Entry 9C4P (X-ray diffraction, 2.40 A resolution); this record covers chain A.

[Chain A]
Name: Acetolactate synthase, chloroplastic
Organism: Arabidopsis thaliana
Notes: EC 2.2.1.6
Reference sequence: P17597 (ILVB_ARATH); residues 86-667 here = UniProt positions 86-667
Sequence (590 residues; row label = number of the first residue in the row):
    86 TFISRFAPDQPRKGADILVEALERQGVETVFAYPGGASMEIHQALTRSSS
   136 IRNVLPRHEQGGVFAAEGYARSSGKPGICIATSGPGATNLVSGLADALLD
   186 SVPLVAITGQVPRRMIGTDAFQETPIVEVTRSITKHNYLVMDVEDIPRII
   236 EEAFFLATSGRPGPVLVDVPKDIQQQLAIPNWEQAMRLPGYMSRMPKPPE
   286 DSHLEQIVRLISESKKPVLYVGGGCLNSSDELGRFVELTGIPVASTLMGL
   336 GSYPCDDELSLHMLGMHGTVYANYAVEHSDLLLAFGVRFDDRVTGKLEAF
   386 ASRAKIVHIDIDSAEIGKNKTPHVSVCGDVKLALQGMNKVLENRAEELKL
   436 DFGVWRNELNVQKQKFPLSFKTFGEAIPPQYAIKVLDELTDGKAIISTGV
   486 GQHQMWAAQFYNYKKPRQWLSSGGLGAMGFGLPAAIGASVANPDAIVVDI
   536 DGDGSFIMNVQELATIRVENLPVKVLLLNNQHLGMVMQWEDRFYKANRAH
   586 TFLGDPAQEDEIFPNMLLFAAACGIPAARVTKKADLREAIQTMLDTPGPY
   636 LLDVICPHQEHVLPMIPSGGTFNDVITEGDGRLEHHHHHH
Not modelled in the structure: 668-675
Modified residues: Cys-340 (3-sulfinoalanine; CSD)
Differences from the reference sequence: expression tag (668-675)
Bound ions: Mg2+: Asp-538, Asn-565, His-567 (together with AUJ)
Residues lining bound ligands:
  - A1AUE (2-(2-chloroethoxy)-N-[(4-methoxy-6-methyl-1,3,5-triazin-2-yl)carbamoyl]benzene-1-sulfonamide): Gly-121, Ala-122, Met-124, Ser-168, Val-196, Pro-197, Met-200, Ala-205, Phe-206, Gln-207, Lys-256, Met-351, His-352, Asp-376, Arg-377, Met-570, Val-571, Trp-574, Ser-653
  - AUJ (2-[3-[(4-azanyl-2-methyl-pyrimidin-5-yl)methyl]-2-[(1S)-1-(dioxidanyl)-1-oxidanyl-ethyl]-4-methyl-1,3-thiazol-5-yl]ethyl phosphono hydrogen phosphate): Tyr-118, Pro-119, Gly-120, Gly-121, Glu-144, Thr-167, Pro-170, Gly-171, Asn-174, Gln-207, Val-485, Gly-486, Gln-487, His-488, Gly-511, Ala-512, Met-513, Gly-537, Asp-538, Gly-539, Ser-540, Met-543, Asn-565, His-567, Leu-568, Gly-569, Met-570, Val-571, Leu-588
  - FAD (flavin-adenine dinucleotide): Leu-184, Asp-185, Ser-186, Phe-206, Arg-246, Tyr-305, Gly-307, Gly-308, Gly-309, Ser-330, Thr-331, Leu-332, Met-333, Met-348, Leu-349, Gly-350, Met-351, His-352, Gly-353, Gly-371, Val-372, Arg-373, Phe-374, Asp-375, Arg-377, Val-378, Ile-394, Asp-395, Ile-396, Asp-397, Glu-400, Gly-413, Asp-414, Val-415, Val-485, Gln-489, Met-490, Ser-507, Gly-508, Gly-509, Gly-511
  - N-cyclohexyltaurine (NHE; 2-[N-cyclohexylamino]ethane sulfonic acid): Lys-220, His-221, Met-226, Leu-241, Arg-272, Leu-273, Pro-274, Gly-275, Tyr-276, Arg-279
  - s,r meso-tartaric acid (SRT): Glu-113, Thr-114, Tyr-154, Lys-160, Val-525, Ala-526
UniProt features mapped onto this chain:
  - binding site (thiamine diphosphate): Glu-144, Gln-207, Gln-487, His-488, Gly-511 to Met-513, Asp-538 to Ser-540, Asn-565 to Met-570
  - binding site (FAD): Ser-186, Arg-246, Gly-308, Thr-331, Leu-332, Leu-349 to His-352, Gly-371 to Asp-375, Asp-395, Ile-396, Asp-414, Val-415, Gly-508, Gly-509
  - binding site ((R)-imazaquin): Lys-220, Arg-246
  - binding site (chlorimuron-ethyl): Lys-256, Asp-376, Arg-377, Trp-574, Ser-653
  - binding site (Mg(2+)): Asp-538, Asn-565, His-567
  - modified residue: Cys-340 (Cysteine sulfinic acid (-SO2H))
  - mutagenesis: Ala-122 (A122V: Reduced catalytic activity. Resistant to imidazolinone herbicides but not to sulfonylurea herbicides), Met-124 (M124E: Reduced catalytic activity. Resistant to imidazolinone herbicides and reduced sensitivity to sulfonylurea herbicides; M124I: No effect on catalytic activity ...), Pro-197 (P197S: In csr1-1/GH50; resistant to sulfonylurea but not to imidazolinone herbicides), Arg-199 (R199A/E: No effect on catalytic activity. Resistant to imidazolinone herbicides but not to sulfonylurea herbicides), Trp-574 (W574L: Increased catalytic activity. Resistant to imidazolinone and sulfonylurea herbicides; W574S: Slightly decreased catalytic activity. Resistant to imidazolinone and sulfonylurea herbicides), Ser-653 (S653A: No effect on catalytic activity or sensitivity to herbicides; S653F: No effect on catalytic activity. Resistant to imidazolinone herbicides and also slightly sulfonylurea-resistant ...)

[Overview]
Chain A binds flavin-adenine dinucleotide, N-cyclohexyltaurine, compound A1AUE, s,r meso-tartaric acid and
compound AUJ. Asp-538, Asn-565 and His-567 coordinate Mg2+. From UniProt: 16 thiamine diphosphate-binding
residues, 20 FAD-binding residues, (R)-imazaquin-binding residues Lys-220 and Arg-246 and 5
chlorimuron-ethyl-binding residues.
Chain A is Acetolactate synthase, chloroplastic (Arabidopsis thaliana); the structure, Crystal structure of
wild-type arabidopsis thaliana acetohydroxyacid synthase in complex with commercial herbicide triasulfuron,
was determined by X-ray diffraction together with 9C4Q and 9C4R from the same study.
